PDB entry 6RQT | electron microscopy, 4.00 A resolution | chains T and B of the 17 polymer chains in the assembly

== Chain T ==
Molecule: Template strand
Sequence (70 nucleotides; row label = number of the first residue in the row):
     1 GTCTTCAACT GCTTTCGCAT GAAGTACCTC CCAACTACTT TTCCTCACAC TTGTACTCCA
    61 TGACTAAACC
Not modelled in the structure: 1-3, 22-70

== Chain B ==
Protein: DNA-directed RNA polymerase I subunit RPA135
Source organism: Saccharomyces cerevisiae
Notes: EC 2.7.7.6
UniProt: P22138 (RPA2_YEAST); residue numbers follow UniProt; this construct covers 1-1203
Chain sequence (1203 residues; numbered 1 to 1203; the number before each row is that of its first residue):
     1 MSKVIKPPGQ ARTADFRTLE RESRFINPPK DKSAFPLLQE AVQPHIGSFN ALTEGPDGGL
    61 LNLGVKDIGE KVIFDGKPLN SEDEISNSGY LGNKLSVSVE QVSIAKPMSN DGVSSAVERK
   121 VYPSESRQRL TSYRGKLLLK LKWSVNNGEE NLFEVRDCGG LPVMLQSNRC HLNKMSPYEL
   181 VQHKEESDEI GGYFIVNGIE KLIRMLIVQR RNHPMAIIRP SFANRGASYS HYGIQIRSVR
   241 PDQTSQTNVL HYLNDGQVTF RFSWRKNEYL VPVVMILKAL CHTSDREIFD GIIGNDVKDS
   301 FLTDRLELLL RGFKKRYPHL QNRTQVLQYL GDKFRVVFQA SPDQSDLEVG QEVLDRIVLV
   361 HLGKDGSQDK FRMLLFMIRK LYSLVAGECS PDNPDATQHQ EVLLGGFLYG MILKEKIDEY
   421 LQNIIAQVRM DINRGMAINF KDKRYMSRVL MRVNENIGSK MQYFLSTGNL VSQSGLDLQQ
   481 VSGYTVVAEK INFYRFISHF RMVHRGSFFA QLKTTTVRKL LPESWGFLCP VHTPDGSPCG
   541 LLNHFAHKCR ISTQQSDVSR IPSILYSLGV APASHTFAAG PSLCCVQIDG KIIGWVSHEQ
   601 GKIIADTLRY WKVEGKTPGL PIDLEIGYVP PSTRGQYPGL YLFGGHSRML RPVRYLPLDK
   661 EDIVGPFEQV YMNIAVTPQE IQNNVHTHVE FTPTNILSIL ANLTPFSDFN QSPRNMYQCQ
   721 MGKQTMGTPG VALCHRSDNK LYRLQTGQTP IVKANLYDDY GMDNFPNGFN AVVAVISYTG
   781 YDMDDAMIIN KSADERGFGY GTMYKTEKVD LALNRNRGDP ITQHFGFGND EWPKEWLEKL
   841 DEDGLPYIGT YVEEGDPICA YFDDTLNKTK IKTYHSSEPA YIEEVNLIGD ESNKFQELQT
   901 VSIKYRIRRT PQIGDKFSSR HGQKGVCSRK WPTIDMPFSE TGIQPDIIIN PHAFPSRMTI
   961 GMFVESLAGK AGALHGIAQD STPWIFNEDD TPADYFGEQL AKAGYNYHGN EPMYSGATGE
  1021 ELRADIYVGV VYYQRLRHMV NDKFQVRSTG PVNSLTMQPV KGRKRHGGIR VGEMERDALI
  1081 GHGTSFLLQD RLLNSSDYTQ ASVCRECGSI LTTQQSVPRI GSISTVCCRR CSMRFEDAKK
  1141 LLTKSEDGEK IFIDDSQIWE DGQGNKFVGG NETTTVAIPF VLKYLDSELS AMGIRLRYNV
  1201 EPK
Not modelled in the structure: 1-12, 81-84, 112-116, 814-818, 1141-1147
Metal / ion sites: Zn2+: Cys1104, Cys1107, Cys1128, Cys1131
Curated features (UniProtKB/Swiss-Prot):
  - zinc finger: Cys1104 to Cys1131 (C4-type)
  - modified residue: Ser2 (N-acetylserine), Ser81 (Phosphoserine), Ser1156 (Phosphoserine)
  - mutagenesis: Cys1104 (C1104A: No effect; when associated with A-1107; A-1128 and A-1131), Cys1107 (C1107A: Lethal. Abolishes recruitment of RPA1 to Pol I. No effect; when associated with A-1104; A-1128 and A-1131), Cys1127 (C1127R: Responsible of suppression of RPA190-5 and RPA190-1 mutations), Cys1128 (C1128A: No effect; when associated with A-1104; A-1107 and A-1131), Cys1131 (C1131A: No effect; when associated with A-1104; A-1107 and A-1128)

== Chain T / chain B interface ==
Residue-residue contacts (8):
  DC16(T) - Arg1070(B)  phosphate contact
  DG17(T) - Ile1069(B)  phosphate contact
  DG17(T) - Arg1070(B)  salt bridge to the phosphate
  DC18(T) - Lys1043(B)  sugar contact
  DC18(T) - Gly1062(B)  phosphate contact
  DC18(T) - Arg1063(B)  hydrogen bond to the phosphate
  DA19(T) - Arg1063(B)  salt bridge to the phosphate
  DT20(T) - Lys1061(B)  base contact
Interface residues without a listed pair, chain T (8 interface residues in all): DT13, DT15, DG21
Interface residues without a listed pair, chain B (12 interface residues in all): Lys513, Gln1045, Lys1064, Gly1072, Glu1073, Met1074

== In short ==
8 residues of chain T face 12 of chain B across their interface; the contacts include 1 hydrogen bond and 2
salt bridges. Polar contacts include DC18(T)-Arg1063(B), DG17(T)-Arg1070(B) and DA19(T)-Arg1063(B).
Cys1104(B), Cys1107(B), Cys1128(B) and Cys1131(B) coordinate Zn2+. UniProt lists 5 mutagenesis sites on chain
B.
Chain T is Template strand and chain B is DNA-directed RNA polymerase I subunit RPA135 (Saccharomyces
cerevisiae); the structure, RNA Polymerase I-tWH-Rrn3-DNA, was determined by electron microscopy (same
publication as 6RQH, 6RQL, 6RRD, 6RUI, 6RUO and 6RWE).
